PDB entry 5NJG | electron microscopy, 3.78 A resolution | chains B and C of the 6 polymer chains in the assembly

[Chain B]
Name: ATP-binding cassette sub-family G member 2
Source organism: Homo sapiens
Notes: engineered mutation(s): Has an N-terminal Flag-tag
Reference sequence: Q9UNQ0 (ABCG2_HUMAN); numbering as in UniProt (aligned over 2-655)
Chain sequence (664 residues; each row starts with the number of its first residue; numbers below 1 keep their minus sign (Asp-8 is residue -8)):
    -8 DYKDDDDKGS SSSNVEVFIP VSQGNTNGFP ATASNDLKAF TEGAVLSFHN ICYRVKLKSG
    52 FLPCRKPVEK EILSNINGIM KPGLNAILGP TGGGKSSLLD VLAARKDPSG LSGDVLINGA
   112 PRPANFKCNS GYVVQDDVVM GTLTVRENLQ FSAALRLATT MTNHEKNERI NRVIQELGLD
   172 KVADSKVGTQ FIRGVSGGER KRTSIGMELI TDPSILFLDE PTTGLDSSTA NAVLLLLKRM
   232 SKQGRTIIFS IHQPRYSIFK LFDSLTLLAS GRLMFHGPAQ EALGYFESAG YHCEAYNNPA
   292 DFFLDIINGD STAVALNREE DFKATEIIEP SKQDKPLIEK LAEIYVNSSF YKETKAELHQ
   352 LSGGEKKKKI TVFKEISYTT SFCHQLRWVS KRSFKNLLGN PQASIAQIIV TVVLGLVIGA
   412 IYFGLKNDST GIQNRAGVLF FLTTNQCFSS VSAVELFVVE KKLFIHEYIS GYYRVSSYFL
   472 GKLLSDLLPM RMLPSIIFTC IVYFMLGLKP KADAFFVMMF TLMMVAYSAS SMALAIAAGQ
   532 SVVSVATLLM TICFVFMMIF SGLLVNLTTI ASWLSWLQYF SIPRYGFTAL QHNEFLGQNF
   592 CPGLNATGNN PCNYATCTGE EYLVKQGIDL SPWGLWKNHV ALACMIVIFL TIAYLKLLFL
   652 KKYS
Disordered / not traced: -8 to 369
Disulfides: Cys592-Cys608
Glycans and other covalent adducts: N-acetylglucosamine (NAG) linked to Asn596
Construct notes: expression tag (-8 to 1)
Curated features (UniProtKB/Swiss-Prot):
  - binding site (ATP): Gly80 to Ser87, Arg184 to Glu190, Glu211, His243
  - site (Not glycosylated): Asn418, Asn557
  - modified residue: Thr362 (Phosphothreonine)
  - glycosylation: Asn596 (N-linked (GlcNAc...) asparagine)
  - natural variant: Val12 (V12M: Found in Jr(a-) blood group phenotype), Gln141 (Q141K: Associated with high serum levels of uric acid and increased risk of gout), Arg147 (R147W: Loss of protein expression), Thr153 (T153M: Decreased protein abundance), Lys360 (deletion: No effect on protein abundance), Phe373 (F373C: Decreased protein abundance), Thr421 (T421A: No effect on protein abundance), Thr434 (T434M: No effect on protein abundance), Ser476 (S476P: No effect on protein abundance), Ser572 (S572R: Decreased protein abundance), Asp620 (D620N: No effect on protein abundance)
  - mutagenesis: Met71 (M71V: Decreased protein abundance. No effect on substrate transmembrane transport), Lys86 (K86M: Decreased protein abundance. Decreased localization to the plasma membrane and retained intracellularly. Loss of ATPase-coupled transmembrane transporter activity), Glu211 (E211Q: Decreased estrone-3 sulfate ATPase-coupled transmembrane transporter activity. Decreased substrate-induced ATP hydrolysis ...), Thr362 (T362A: Loss of phosphorylation by PIM1. Decreased localization to the plasma membrane. Decreased homooligomerization. Loss of function in resistance to drug treatment ...), Arg383 (R383C: Loss of protein expression), Asn418 (N418Q: No effect), Thr435 (T435A: No effect on stability. Increased estrone-3 sulfate ATPase-coupled transmembrane transporter activity. Increased substrate-induced ATP hydrolysis. Increased substrate transport ...), Asn436 (N436A: No effect on stability. Decreased estrone-3 sulfate ATPase-coupled transmembrane transporter activity. Decreased substrate-induced ATP hydrolysis. Decreased substrate transport), Phe439 (F439A: No effect on stability. Decreased estrone-3 sulfate ATPase-coupled transmembrane transporter activity. Decreased substrate-induced ATP hydrolysis. Decreased substrate transport), Arg482 (R482D: Decreases ATPase activity; R482G/N/S/T: Increases ATPase activity; R482K/I/M/Y: No change in ATPase activity; R482T/Y: Decreases transport activity), Val546 (V546A: No effect on stability. No effect on estrone-3 sulfate ATPase-coupled transmembrane transporter activity. No effect on substrate-induced ATP hydrolysis. No effect on substrate transport ...), Met549 (M549A: No effect on stability. No effect on estrone-3 sulfate ATPase-coupled transmembrane transporter activity. No effect on substrate-induced ATP hydrolysis. No effect on substrate transport), 7 further mutagenesis entries in UniProt
What the authors report for this chain:
  - post-translational modification sites: Asn596
  - mutagenesis - E211Q: abolished catalytic activity
  - disease-associated variants - Q141K: decreased expression (citing earlier work)

[Chain C]
Name: 5D3-Fab heavy chain
Source organism: Mus musculus
Notes: antibody fragment or engineered binder
Chain sequence (221 residues; each row starts with the number of its first residue):
     1 QVQLQESGPG LVKPSQSLSL TCTVTGFSIT SDYAWNWIRQ FPGKKLEWMG YINFDGGTTY
    61 NPSLRGRISI TRDTSKNQFF LQLRSVTPED TATYYCATFY GAKGTLDYWG QGTSVTVSSA
   121 KTTPPSVYPL APVCGDTSGS SVTLGCLVKG YFPEPVTLTW NSGSLSSGVH TFPAVLQSDL
   181 YTLSSSVTVT SSTWPSQSIT CNVAHPASST KVDKKIEPRG P
Disordered / not traced: 1, 120-221
Disulfides: Cys22-Cys96

[How chain B and chain C interact]
Residue-residue contacts (7):
  Pro602(B) - Ala102(C)
  Asn604(B) - Gly101(C)  hydrogen bond (side chain-backbone)
  Asn604(B) - Ala102(C)  hydrogen bond (backbone-backbone)
  Asn604(B) - Gly104(C)
  Tyr605(B) - Phe99(C)
  Tyr605(B) - Gly101(C)  hydrogen bond (side chain-backbone)
  Tyr605(B) - Ala102(C)
Other interface residues (no listed pair), chain B (4 interface residues in all): Cys603
Other interface residues (no listed pair), chain C (5 interface residues in all): Lys103

[In short]
The interface between chain B and chain C involves 4 residues on one side and 5 on the other; the contacts
include 3 hydrogen bonds. Among the polar pairs are Asn604(B)-Gly101(C), Tyr605(B)-Gly101(C) and
Asn604(B)-Ala102(C). N-acetylglucosamine is covalently linked to Asn596(B). From the paper: E211Q of chain B
abolishes catalytic activity; a modification site at Asn596(B).
Chain B is ATP-binding cassette sub-family G member 2 (Homo sapiens) and chain C is 5D3-Fab heavy chain (Mus
musculus); the structure, Structure of an ABC transporter: part of the structure that could be built de novo,
was determined by electron microscopy (same publication as 5NIV and 5NJ3).
